Entry 8D9D (electron microscopy, 3.59 A resolution); this record covers chains C and F of the 6 polymer chains in the assembly.

[Chain C]
Name: DNA polymerase alpha catalytic subunit
Source organism: Homo sapiens
Notes: EC 2.7.7.7
UniProtKB: P09884 (DPOLA_HUMAN); residues 1-1462 here = UniProt positions 1-1462
Chain sequence (1462 residues; each row starts with the number of its first residue):
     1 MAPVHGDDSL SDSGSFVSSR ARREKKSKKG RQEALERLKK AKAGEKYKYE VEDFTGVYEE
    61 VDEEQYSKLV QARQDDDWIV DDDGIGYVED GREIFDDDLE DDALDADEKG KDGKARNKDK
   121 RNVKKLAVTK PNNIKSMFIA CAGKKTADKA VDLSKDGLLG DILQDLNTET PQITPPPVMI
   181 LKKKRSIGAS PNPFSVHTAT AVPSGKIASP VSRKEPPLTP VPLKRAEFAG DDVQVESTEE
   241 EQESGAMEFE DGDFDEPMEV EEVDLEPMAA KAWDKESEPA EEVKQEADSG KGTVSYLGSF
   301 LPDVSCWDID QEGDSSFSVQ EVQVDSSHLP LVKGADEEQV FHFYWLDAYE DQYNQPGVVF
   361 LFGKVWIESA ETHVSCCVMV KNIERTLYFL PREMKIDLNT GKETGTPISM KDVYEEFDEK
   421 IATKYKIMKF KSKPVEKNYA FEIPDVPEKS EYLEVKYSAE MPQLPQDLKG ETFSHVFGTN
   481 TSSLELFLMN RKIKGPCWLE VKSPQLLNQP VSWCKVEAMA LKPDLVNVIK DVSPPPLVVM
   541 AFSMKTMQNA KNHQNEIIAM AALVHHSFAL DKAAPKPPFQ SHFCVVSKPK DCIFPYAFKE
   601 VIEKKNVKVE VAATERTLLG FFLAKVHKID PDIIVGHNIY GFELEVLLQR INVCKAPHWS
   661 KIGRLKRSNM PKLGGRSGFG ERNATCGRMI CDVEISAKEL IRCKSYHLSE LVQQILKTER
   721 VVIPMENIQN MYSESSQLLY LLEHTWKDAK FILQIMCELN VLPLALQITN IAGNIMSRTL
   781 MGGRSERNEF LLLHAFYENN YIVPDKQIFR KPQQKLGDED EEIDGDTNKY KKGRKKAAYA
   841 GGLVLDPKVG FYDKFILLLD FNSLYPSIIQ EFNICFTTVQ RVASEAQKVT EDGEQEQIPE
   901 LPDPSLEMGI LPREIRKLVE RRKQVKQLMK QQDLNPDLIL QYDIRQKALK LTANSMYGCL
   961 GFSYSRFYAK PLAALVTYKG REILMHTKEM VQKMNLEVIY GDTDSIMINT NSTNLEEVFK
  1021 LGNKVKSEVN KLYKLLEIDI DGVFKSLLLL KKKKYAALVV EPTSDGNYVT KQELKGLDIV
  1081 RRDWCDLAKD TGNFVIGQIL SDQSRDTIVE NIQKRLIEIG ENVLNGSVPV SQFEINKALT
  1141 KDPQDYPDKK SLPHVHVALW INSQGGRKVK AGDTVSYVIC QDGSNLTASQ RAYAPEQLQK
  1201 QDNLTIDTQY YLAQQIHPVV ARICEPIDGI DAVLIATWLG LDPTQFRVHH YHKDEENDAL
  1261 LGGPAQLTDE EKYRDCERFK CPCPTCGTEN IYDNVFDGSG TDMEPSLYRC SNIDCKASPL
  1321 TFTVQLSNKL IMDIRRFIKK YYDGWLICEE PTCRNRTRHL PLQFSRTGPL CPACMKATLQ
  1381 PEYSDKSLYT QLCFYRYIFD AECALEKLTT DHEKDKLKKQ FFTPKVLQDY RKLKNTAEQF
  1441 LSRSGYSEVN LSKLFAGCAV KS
Not modelled in the structure: 1-337, 674-677, 809-836, 883-895, 1252-1267, 1457-1462
Metal / ion sites: Mg2+: Asp860, Phe861, Asp1004 (together with 2'-deoxyadenosine 5'-triphosphate); Zn2+ site 1: Cys1283, Cys1286, Cys1310, Cys1315; Zn2+ site 2: Cys1348, Cys1353, Cys1371, Cys1374
Small-molecule neighbours: 2'-deoxyadenosine 5'-triphosphate (DTP): Asp860, Phe861, Asn862, Ser863, Leu864, Tyr865, Pro866, Arg922, Lys950, Leu951, Asn954, Tyr957, Asp1004
UniProt features mapped onto this chain:
  - zinc finger: Cys1283 to Ser1318 (CysA-type)
  - motif: Cys1348 to Cys1374 (CysB motif)
  - binding site (Zn(2+)): Cys1283, Cys1286, Cys1310, Cys1315, Cys1348, Cys1353, Cys1371, Cys1374
  - site: Lys124, Lys125 (Cleavage)
  - modified residue: Thr174 (Phosphothreonine), Ser186 (Phosphoserine), Ser190 (Phosphoserine), Ser209 (Phosphoserine), Lys224 (N6-acetyllysine), Thr406 (Phosphothreonine), Lys970 (N6-succinyllysine)
  - natural variant: Ile79 (I79S: In VEODS), Gly110 (G110R: In VEODS), Pro1381 (P1381L: In VEODS)

[Chain F]
Molecule: 19-nt DNA strand
Sequence (19 nucleotides; numbered 4 to 22; the number before each row is that of its first residue):
     4 ATGGTCGTGC CGCCAATAA

[How chain C and chain F interact]
Contacting residue pairs (32; chain C residue first):
  Gly783(C) - DT5(F)  phosphate contact
  Arg784(C) - DT5(F)  hydrogen bond to the phosphate
  Ser785(C) - DT5(F)  hydrogen bond to the phosphate
  Ala837(C) - DG7(F)  phosphate contact
  Ala837(C) - DT8(F)  phosphate contact
  Ala838(C) - DG7(F)  hydrogen bond to the phosphate
  Tyr839(C) - DG6(F)  sugar contact
  Tyr839(C) - DG7(F)  phosphate contact
  Ala840(C) - DT8(F)  phosphate contact
  Gly841(C) - DG7(F)  hydrogen bond to the phosphate
  Gly841(C) - DT8(F)  hydrogen bond to the phosphate
  Gly842(C) - DT8(F)  sugar contact
  Val844(C) - DC9(F)  phosphate contact
  Asn954(C) - DT5(F)  base contact
  Ser955(C) - DT5(F)  base contact
  Gly958(C) - DT5(F)  base contact
  Gly958(C) - DG6(F)  sugar contact
  Gly961(C) - DG6(F)  sugar contact
  Phe962(C) - DA4(F)  sugar contact
  Phe962(C) - DT5(F)  phosphate contact
  Phe962(C) - DG6(F)  phosphate contact
  Tyr964(C) - DA4(F)  base contact
  Lys1051(C) - DG10(F)  sugar contact
  Lys1051(C) - DT11(F)  phosphate contact
  Lys1052(C) - DC9(F)  salt bridge to the phosphate
  Lys1053(C) - DT8(F)  base contact
  Lys1054(C) - DG10(F)  hydrogen bond to the phosphate
  Lys1054(C) - DT11(F)  salt bridge to the phosphate
  Arg1081(C) - DG10(F)  base contact
  Gln1214(C) - DC13(F)  phosphate contact
  Arg1222(C) - DT11(F)  hydrogen bond to the phosphate
  Arg1222(C) - DG12(F)  salt bridge to the phosphate
Also at the interface, not in a pair above, chain C (29 interface residues in all): Tyr957, Cys959, Ser1151, Thr1187, Ser1189, Pro1218
Also at the interface, not in a pair above, chain F (11 interface residues in all): DC14

[Summary]
29 residues of chain C face 11 of chain F across their interface, with 7 hydrogen bonds and 3 salt bridges.
Among the polar pairs are Arg784(C)-DT5(F), Ser785(C)-DT5(F) and Ala838(C)-DG7(F). Bound to chain C:
2'-deoxyadenosine 5'-triphosphate. UniProt lists 8 Zn2+-binding residues on chain C.
Here chain C is DNA polymerase alpha catalytic subunit (Homo sapiens) and chain F is a 19-nt DNA strand. Entry
8D9D (Human DNA polymerase-alpha/primase elongation complex II bound to primer/template) was determined by
electron microscopy together with 8D96 from the same study.
